3PCB - chains M and Q of the 12 polymer chains in the assembly; structure by X-ray diffraction, 2.19 A resolution.

Chain M (and Q):
Name: Protocatechuate 3,4-dioxygenase beta chain
From: Pseudomonas putida
Notes: EC 1.13.11.3; chain Q of this document is another copy of the same molecule, construct and numbering; everything in this record applies to it too
Reference sequence: P00437 (PCXB_PSEPU); residues 301-538 here correspond to UniProt positions 2-239 (UniProt number = residue number - 299)
Sequence (238 residues; each row starts with the number of its first residue):
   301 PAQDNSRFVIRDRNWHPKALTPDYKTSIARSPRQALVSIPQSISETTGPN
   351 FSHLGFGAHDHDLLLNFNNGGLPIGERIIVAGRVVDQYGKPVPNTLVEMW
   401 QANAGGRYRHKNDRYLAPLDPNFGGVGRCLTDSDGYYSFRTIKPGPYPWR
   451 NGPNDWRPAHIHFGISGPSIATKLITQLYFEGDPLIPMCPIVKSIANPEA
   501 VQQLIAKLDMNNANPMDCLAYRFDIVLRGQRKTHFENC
Not modelled in the structure: 368-370, 537-538
Modified / non-standard residues: Cys429 (s,S-(2-hydroxyethyl)thiocysteine; CME)
Bound ions: Fe ion: Tyr408, Tyr447, His460, His462
Small-molecule neighbours:
  - 3-hydroxybenzoic acid (3HB), molecule 1: Leu320, Pro322, Ile328, Arg333
  - 3-hydroxybenzoic acid (3HB), molecule 2: Tyr324, Thr326, Tyr447, Trp449, Arg457, His460, His462, Gln477, Ile491

Chain M / chain Q interface:
Contacting residue pairs - 15 pairs, chain M then chain Q:
  His361(M) - Phe535(Q)
  Asp362(M) - Phe535(Q)
  Ile379(M) - His534(Q)
  Ile379(M) - Phe535(Q)  hydrophobic
  Ser438(M) - Phe535(Q)
  Arg440(M) - Phe535(Q)
  Asn511(M) - Val309(Q)
  Asn511(M) - Tyr388(Q)
  Asn511(M) - Arg531(Q)  hydrogen bond (backbone-side chain)
  Asn512(M) - Arg531(Q)
  Asn512(M) - His534(Q)  hydrogen bond (backbone-side chain)
  Ala513(M) - Arg531(Q)  hydrogen bond (backbone-side chain)
  Asn514(M) - Arg531(Q)  hydrogen bond
  Asn514(M) - His534(Q)  hydrogen bond (side chain-backbone)
  Asn514(M) - Phe535(Q)
Interface residues without a listed pair, chain M (11 interface residues in all): Phe439, Asp517
Interface residues without a listed pair, chain Q (6 interface residues in all): Glu536

Summary:
The interface between chain M and chain Q involves 11 residues on one side and 6 on the other; the contacts
include 5 hydrogen bonds. Among the polar pairs are Asn511(M)-Arg531(Q), Asn512(M)-His534(Q) and
Ala513(M)-Arg531(Q). Bound to chain M: 3-hydroxybenzoic acid.
Chain M and chain Q are both Protocatechuate 3,4-dioxygenase beta chain (Pseudomonas putida); the structure,
Structure of protocatechuate 3,4-dioxygenase complexed with 3-hydroxybenzoate, was determined by X-ray
diffraction (same publication as 3PCC, 3PCE, 3PCF, 3PCG, 3PCH and 3PCI).
